Entry 1SNR (X-ray diffraction, 1.31 A resolution); this record covers chains A and B of the 3 polymer chains in the assembly.

Chain A (and B):
Molecule: Copper-containing nitrite reductase
Source organism: Alcaligenes faecalis
Notes: EC 1.7.2.1; chain B of this document is another copy of the same molecule, construct and numbering; everything in this record applies to it too
Reference sequence: P38501 (NIR_ALCFA); residues 4-340 here correspond to UniProt positions 40-376 (UniProt number = residue number + 36)
Chain sequence (341 residues; each row starts with the number of its first residue):
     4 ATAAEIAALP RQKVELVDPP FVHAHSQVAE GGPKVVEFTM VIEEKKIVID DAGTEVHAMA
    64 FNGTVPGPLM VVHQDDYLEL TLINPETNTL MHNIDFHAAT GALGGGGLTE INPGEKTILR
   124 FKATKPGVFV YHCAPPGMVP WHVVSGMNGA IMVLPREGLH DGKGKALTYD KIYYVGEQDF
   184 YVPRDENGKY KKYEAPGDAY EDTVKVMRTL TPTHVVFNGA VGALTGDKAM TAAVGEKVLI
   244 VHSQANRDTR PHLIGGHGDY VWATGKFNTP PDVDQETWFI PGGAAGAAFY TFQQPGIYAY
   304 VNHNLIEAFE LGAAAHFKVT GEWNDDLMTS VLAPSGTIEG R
Not modelled in the structure: 340-344 (chain B: 341-344)
Differences from the reference sequence: cloning artifact (341-344)
Ion coordination: Cu+: His95, Cys136, His145, Met150; Cu ion site 1: His100, His135 (together with nitric oxide) (shared with His306(B) of chain B); Cu ion site 2: His306 (together with nitric oxide) (shared with 2 residues of chain C)
Residues lining bound ligands:
  - nitric oxide (NO), molecule 1: Asp98, His100, His135
  - nitric oxide (NO), molecule 2: His255, Ile257, His306, Leu308
Swiss-Prot annotation at these positions:
  - binding site (Cu cation): His95, His100, His135, Cys136, His145, Met150, His306

How chain A and chain B interact:
Pairs across the interface (114):
  Ile9(A) - Asp329(B)
  Tyr80(A) - Asp329(B)  hydrogen bond
  Glu82(A) - Val334(B)
  Asp98(A) - Ile257(B)
  His100(A) - His255(B)
  His100(A) - His260(B)  hydrogen bond (backbone-side chain)
  His100(A) - Glu279(B)  salt bridge
  His100(A) - His306(B)  hydrogen bond
  Ala101(A) - His260(B)
  Ala102(A) - His260(B)
  Ala102(A) - Met331(B)  hydrophobic
  Thr103(A) - Gly258(B)
  Thr103(A) - His260(B)
  Thr103(A) - Tyr293(B)
  Thr103(A) - Gln297(B)  hydrogen bond (backbone-side chain)
  Thr103(A) - Met331(B)
  Gly104(A) - Gly258(B)  hydrogen bond (backbone-backbone)
  Gly104(A) - Gln297(B)
  Gly104(A) - Trp326(B)
  Gly104(A) - Met331(B)
  Ala105(A) - Trp326(B)  hydrophobic
  Ala105(A) - Met331(B)  hydrophobic
  Leu106(A) - Ile257(B)  hydrophobic
  Leu106(A) - Gly258(B)
  Leu106(A) - Ile300(B)
  Leu106(A) - Tyr301(B)  hydrophobic
  Leu106(A) - Ala302(B)
  Gly107(A) - Gly258(B)
  Gly107(A) - Met331(B)
  Gly108(A) - Met331(B)
  Leu111(A) - Met331(B)  hydrophobic
  Leu111(A) - Pro337(B)
  Glu113(A) - Pro337(B)
  Ile114(A) - Pro337(B)  hydrophobic
  Gly117(A) - Gly339(B)
  Gly117(A) - Thr340(B)  hydrogen bond (backbone-backbone)
  Glu118(A) - Pro337(B)
  Glu118(A) - Ser338(B)
  Glu118(A) - Thr340(B)
  Lys119(A) - Leu335(B)
  Lys119(A) - Ala336(B)
  Lys119(A) - Pro337(B)
  Lys119(A) - Ser338(B)  hydrogen bond (backbone-backbone)
  Lys119(A) - Thr340(B)
  Thr120(A) - Leu335(B)  hydrogen bond (side chain-backbone)
  Thr120(A) - Ala336(B)
  Thr120(A) - Pro337(B)
  Ile121(A) - Ser333(B)
  Ile121(A) - Val334(B)  hydrogen bond (backbone-backbone)
  Ile121(A) - Leu335(B)  hydrogen bond (backbone-backbone)
  Leu122(A) - Met331(B)  hydrophobic
  Leu122(A) - Thr332(B)
  Arg123(A) - Asp328(B)  hydrogen bond (side chain-backbone)
  Arg123(A) - Met331(B)
  Arg123(A) - Thr332(B)  hydrogen bond (backbone-backbone)
  Arg123(A) - Val334(B)
  Phe124(A) - Leu330(B)
  Lys125(A) - Asp329(B)
  Lys125(A) - Leu330(B)  hydrogen bond (backbone-backbone)
  Thr127(A) - Leu330(B)
  Lys128(A) - His260(B)  hydrogen bond
  Lys128(A) - Asp262(B)  salt bridge
  Lys128(A) - Asp277(B)  salt bridge
  Pro129(A) - Asp277(B)
  Val131(A) - Glu279(B)
  Phe132(A) - Glu279(B)
  Val133(A) - Glu279(B)  hydrogen bond (backbone-side chain)
  His135(A) - His306(B)  hydrogen bond
  Val142(A) - Leu308(B)  hydrophobic
  Val142(A) - Phe312(B)  hydrophobic
  Pro143(A) - Leu308(B)
  Pro143(A) - Ile309(B)
  Pro143(A) - Phe312(B)
  Val146(A) - Leu308(B)  hydrophobic
  Tyr184(A) - Ile309(B)
  Val207(A) - Glu313(B)
  Met210(A) - Ile309(B)
  Arg211(A) - Tyr193(B)
  Arg211(A) - Thr214(B)
  Arg211(A) - Glu313(B)  salt bridge
  Arg211(A) - Leu314(B)
  Thr212(A) - Thr214(B)
  Leu213(A) - Arg250(B)
  Leu213(A) - Ile309(B)  hydrophobic
  Leu213(A) - Glu310(B)
  Ala248(A) - His306(B)  hydrogen bond (backbone-side chain)
  Ala248(A) - Leu308(B)
  Asn249(A) - His306(B)
  Asn249(A) - Asn307(B)  hydrogen bond (backbone-side chain)
  Asn249(A) - Leu308(B)  hydrogen bond (side chain-backbone)
  Asn249(A) - Ile309(B)
  Asp251(A) - Arg253(B)  salt bridge
  Asp251(A) - Phe282(B)
  Thr267(A) - Asp275(B)
  Thr267(A) - Gln278(B)  hydrogen bond
  Lys269(A) - Val276(B)
  Lys269(A) - Asp277(B)
  Lys269(A) - Gln278(B)
  Lys269(A) - Glu279(B)  salt bridge
  Asn271(A) - Val276(B)
  Asn271(A) - Asp277(B)  hydrogen bond
  Thr272(A) - Asp275(B)
  Thr272(A) - Val276(B)  hydrogen bond (side chain-backbone)
  Thr272(A) - Gln278(B)  hydrogen bond
  Phe282(A) - Phe282(B)  hydrophobic
  Pro284(A) - Thr280(B)
  Gly285(A) - Arg253(B)
  Gly285(A) - Thr280(B)
  Gly285(A) - His306(B)
  Gly286(A) - Glu279(B)
  Gly286(A) - Thr280(B)  hydrogen bond (backbone-side chain)
  Gly286(A) - His306(B)
  Ala287(A) - Glu279(B)
  Ala288(A) - Glu279(B)  hydrogen bond (backbone-side chain)
Also at the interface, not in a pair above, chain A (57 interface residues in all): Ile86, Thr112, Tyr203
Also at the interface, not in a pair above, chain B (47 interface residues in all): Arg187, Pro215, Thr216, Gln296

Overview:
The interface between chain A and chain B involves 57 residues on one side and 47 on the other; the contacts
include 25 hydrogen bonds and 6 salt bridges. Polar pairs include His100(A)-Glu279(B), Lys128(A)-Asp262(B) and
Lys128(A)-Asp277(B). Chain A binds nitric oxide.
Both chains are Copper-containing nitrite reductase (Alcaligenes faecalis). Entry 1SNR (Nitric oxide bound to
Cu nitrite reductase) was determined by X-ray diffraction together with 1SJM from the same study.
